5TVB - chains A and B; structure by X-ray diffraction, 2.75 A resolution.

== Chain A (and B) ==
Name: Nucleoprotein TPR
From: Homo sapiens
Notes: chain B of this document is another copy of the same molecule, construct and numbering; everything in this record applies to it too
Reference sequence: P12270 (TPR_HUMAN); numbering as in UniProt (aligned over 2-142)
Chain sequence (141 residues; each row starts with the number of its first residue):
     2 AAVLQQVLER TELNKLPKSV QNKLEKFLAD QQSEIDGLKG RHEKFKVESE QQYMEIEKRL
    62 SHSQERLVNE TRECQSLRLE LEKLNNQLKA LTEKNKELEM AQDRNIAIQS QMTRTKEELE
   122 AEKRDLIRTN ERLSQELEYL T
Not modelled in the structure: 2
Construct notes: engineered mutation Mse55 (Phe in P12270), Mse101 (Ile in P12270), Mse113 (Phe in P12270)
Modified residues: Mse55 (selenomethionine); Mse101 (selenomethionine); Mse113 (selenomethionine)

== How chain A and chain B interact ==
Residue-residue contacts (118):
  Val4(A) with Phe28(B), hydrophobic
  Leu5(A) with Leu25(B), hydrophobic
  Val8(A) with Lys24(B); Phe28(B), hydrophobic
  Glu13(A) with Val21(B); Lys24(B), salt bridge
  Leu17(A) with Leu17(B), hydrophobic
  Val21(A) with Leu9(B), hydrophobic; Glu13(B)
  Lys24(A) with Val8(B); Glu13(B), salt bridge
  Leu25(A) with Val8(B), hydrophobic; Leu25(B), hydrophobic
  Phe28(A) with Val8(B), hydrophobic; Leu29(B), hydrophobic
  Leu29(A) with Phe28(B), hydrophobic; Leu29(B), hydrophobic
  Gln32(A) with Leu29(B); Gln32(B); Ile36(B)
  Gln33(A) with Gln32(B), hydrogen bond
  Glu35(A) with Ile36(B)
  Ile36(A) with Gln32(B); Ile36(B), hydrophobic; Leu39(B), hydrophobic
  Leu39(A) with Ile36(B), hydrophobic; Lys40(B)
  Lys40(A) with Leu39(B)
  His43(A) with His43(B); Phe46(B)
  Phe46(A) with Phe46(B), hydrophobic; Lys47(B)
  Lys47(A) with Phe46(B)
  Ser50(A) with Ser50(B), hydrogen bond
  Tyr54(A) with Gln53(B); Ile57(B), hydrophobic
  Ile57(A) with Tyr54(B); Leu61(B), hydrophobic
  Glu58(A) with Ile57(B)
  Arg60(A) with Leu61(B)
  Leu61(A) with Arg60(B); Leu61(B), hydrophobic
  Ser64(A) with Ser64(B), hydrogen bond; Gln65(B), hydrogen bond
  Gln65(A) with Ser64(B), hydrogen bond
  Arg67(A) with Leu68(B)
  Leu68(A) with Arg67(B); Leu68(B), hydrophobic; Glu71(B)
  Glu71(A) with Glu71(B); Thr72(B), hydrogen bond; Cys75(B)
  Thr72(A) with Glu71(B)
  Glu74(A) with Cys75(B)
  Cys75(A) with Glu71(B); Cys75(B), hydrophobic
  Leu78(A) with Cys75(B); Leu78(B), hydrophobic; Arg79(B); Leu82(B), hydrophobic
  Arg79(A) with Glu74(B); Leu78(B)
  Glu81(A) with Leu82(B)
  Leu82(A) with Leu82(B); Leu85(B), hydrophobic
  Leu85(A) with Leu85(B), hydrophobic; Asn86(B)
  Leu89(A) with Gln88(B); Leu89(B), hydrophobic
  Leu92(A) with Leu89(B), hydrophobic; Leu92(B), hydrophobic; Thr93(B); Asn96(B)
  Thr93(A) with Leu92(B)
  Lys95(A) with Asn96(B)
  Asn96(A) with Leu92(B); Asn96(B), hydrogen bond
  Leu99(A) with Asn96(B); Leu99(B), hydrophobic; Glu100(B); Gln103(B)
  Glu100(A) with Leu99(B)
  Ala102(A) with Gln103(B)
  Gln103(A) with Leu99(B)
  Asn106(A) with Gln103(B); Gln110(B), hydrogen bond
  Ile107(A) with Asn106(B)
  Ile109(A) with Gln110(B)
  Gln110(A) with Asn106(B), hydrogen bond; Ile109(B); Gln110(B); Mse113(B)
  Mse113(A) with Gln110(B); Mse113(B), hydrophobic; Thr114(B)
  Thr114(A) with Mse113(B)
  Lys117(A) with Leu120(B)
  Leu120(A) with Leu120(B), hydrophobic; Glu121(B)
  Glu123(A) with Lys124(B), salt bridge
  Lys124(A) with Glu123(B), salt bridge; Leu127(B)
  Leu127(A) with Lys124(B); Leu127(B), hydrophobic; Ile128(B), hydrophobic; Asn131(B)
  Ile128(A) with Leu127(B), hydrophobic
  Thr130(A) with Asn131(B)
  Asn131(A) with Thr130(B); Asn131(B); Leu134(B)
  Leu134(A) with Asn131(B); Leu134(B), hydrophobic; Ser135(B); Leu138(B), hydrophobic
  Ser135(A) with Leu134(B)
  Leu138(A) with Leu138(B), hydrophobic
  Leu141(A) with Thr142(B)
Interface residues without a listed pair, chain A (71 interface residues in all): Leu9, Gln53, Gln88, Thr116, Glu121, Glu137
Interface residues without a listed pair, chain B (75 interface residues in all): Val4, Leu5, Glu10, Ser20, Gln33, Glu35, Glu58, Glu81, Lys95, Ala102, Ile107, Thr116, Lys117, Glu137, Leu141

== Overview ==
71 residues of chain A face 75 of chain B across their interface; the contacts include 9 hydrogen bonds and 4
salt bridges. Polar contacts include Glu13(A)-Lys24(B), Glu123(A)-Lys124(B) and Gln33(A)-Gln32(B).
Chain A and chain B are both Nucleoprotein TPR (Homo sapiens); the structure, Structure of the TPR
oligomerization domain, was determined by X-ray diffraction, deposited together with 5TO5, 5TO6 and 5TO7.
